3SPK - chains A and B; structure by X-ray diffraction, 1.24 A resolution.

# Chain A (and B)
Molecule: HIV-1 protease
Source organism: human immunodeficiency virus type 1
Notes: EC 3.4.23.16; fragment: HIV-1 protease; engineered mutation(s): Q7K, L10I, M36V, M46L, I54V, I62V, L63P, A71V, V82T, I84V, L90M; chain B of this document is another copy of the same molecule, construct and numbering; everything in this record applies to it too
Reference sequence: Q000H7 (Q000H7_9HIV1); numbering as in UniProt (aligned over 1-99)
Chain sequence (99 residues; each row starts with the number of its first residue):
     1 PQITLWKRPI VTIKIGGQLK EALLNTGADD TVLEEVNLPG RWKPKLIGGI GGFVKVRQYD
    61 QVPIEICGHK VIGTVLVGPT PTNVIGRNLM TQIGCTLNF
Sequence notes: conflict Asn25 (Asp in Q000H7), Glu35 (Asp in Q000H7)
Ligand contacts: tipranavir (TPV; N-(3-{(1R)-1-[(6R)-4-hydroxy-2-oxo-6-phenethyl-6-propyl-5,6-dihydro-2H-pyran-3-yl]propyl}phenyl)-5-(trifluoromethyl)-2-pyridinesulfonamide): Arg8, Leu23, Asn25, Gly27, Ala28, Asp29, Asp30, Val32, Ile47, Gly48, Gly49, Ile50, Pro81, Thr82, Val84
What the authors report for this chain:
  - binding site for tipranavir: Asn25, Asp29, Asp30, Gly48, Ile50, Thr82
  - conformationally variable residues (side-chain flip): Thr82

# Interface between chain A and chain B
Residue-residue contacts (103):
  Pro1(A) with Leu97(B); Asn98(B); Phe99(B), hydrogen bond (backbone-backbone)
  Gln2(A) with Thr96(B), hydrogen bond; Leu97(B); Asn98(B)
  Ile3(A) with Thr96(B); Leu97(B), hydrogen bond (backbone-backbone); Phe99(B), hydrophobic
  Thr4(A) with Thr96(B)
  Leu5(A) with Thr26(B); Arg87(B), hydrogen bond (backbone-side chain); Met90(B), hydrophobic; Thr91(B); Cys95(B)
  Trp6(A) with Arg87(B), hydrogen bond (backbone-side chain); Thr91(B)
  Lys7(A) with Arg87(B)
  Arg8(A) with Asp29(B), salt bridge; Arg87(B)
  Pro9(A) with Thr26(B); Arg87(B); Leu97(B), hydrophobic
  Leu23(A) with Gly27(B)
  Leu24(A) with Thr26(B), hydrogen bond (backbone-side chain); Gly27(B)
  Asn25(A) with Asn25(B); Thr26(B); Gly27(B)
  Thr26(A) with Leu5(B); Pro9(B); Leu24(B), hydrogen bond (side chain-backbone); Asn25(B); Thr26(B), hydrogen bond (backbone-side chain); Leu97(B)
  Gly27(A) with Leu23(B); Leu24(B); Asn25(B)
  Asp29(A) with Arg8(B), salt bridge
  Gly49(A) with Ile50(B); Pro81(B)
  Ile50(A) with Gly49(B); Ile50(B), hydrogen bond (backbone-backbone); Val54(B); Thr80(B); Pro81(B)
  Gly51(A) with Ile50(B), hydrogen bond (backbone-backbone); Gly51(B); Gly52(B); Val54(B)
  Gly52(A) with Ile50(B); Gly51(B)
  Val54(A) with Ile50(B), hydrophobic; Gly51(B)
  Cys67(A) with Phe99(B), hydrophobic
  His69(A) with Phe99(B)
  Thr80(A) with Ile50(B)
  Pro81(A) with Gly49(B); Ile50(B)
  Arg87(A) with Leu5(B), hydrogen bond (side chain-backbone); Trp6(B), hydrogen bond (side chain-backbone); Lys7(B); Arg8(B); Pro9(B)
  Met90(A) with Leu5(B), hydrophobic; Leu97(B), hydrophobic
  Thr91(A) with Leu5(B); Trp6(B)
  Ile93(A) with Phe99(B)
  Gly94(A) with Asn98(B); Phe99(B)
  Cys95(A) with Leu5(B); Leu97(B), hydrophobic; Asn98(B); Phe99(B), hydrophobic
  Thr96(A) with Gln2(B), hydrogen bond; Ile3(B); Thr4(B); Thr96(B); Leu97(B); Asn98(B), hydrogen bond (backbone-backbone)
  Leu97(A) with Pro1(B); Gln2(B); Ile3(B), hydrogen bond (backbone-backbone); Pro9(B), hydrophobic; Thr26(B); Met90(B), hydrophobic; Cys95(B), hydrophobic; Thr96(B); Leu97(B), hydrophobic
  Asn98(A) with Pro1(B); Gln2(B), hydrogen bond; Gly94(B); Cys95(B); Thr96(B), hydrogen bond (backbone-backbone); Asn98(B)
  Phe99(A) with Pro1(B), hydrogen bond (backbone-backbone); Ile3(B), hydrophobic; Cys67(B), hydrophobic; His69(B); Ile93(B); Gly94(B); Cys95(B), hydrophobic
Also at the interface, not in a pair above, chain A (37 interface residues in all): Gly48, Phe53, Gln92
Also at the interface, not in a pair above, chain B (38 interface residues in all): Ile47, Gly48, Phe53, Pro79

# Summary
Chain A and chain B form an interface of 37 and 38 residues respectively; the contacts include 18 hydrogen
bonds and 2 salt bridges. Polar pairs include Arg8(A)-Asp29(B), Gln2(A)-Thr96(B) and Leu5(A)-Arg87(B). Chain A
binds tipranavir. From the paper: a binding site for tipranavir at Asn25(A), Asp29(A) and Asp30(A) among
others; conformational variability at Thr82(A).
Chain A and chain B are both HIV-1 protease (human immunodeficiency virus type 1); the structure, Tipranavir
in Complex with a Human Immunodeficiency Virus Type 1 Protease Variant, was determined by X-ray diffraction
(same publication as 3SO9).
